PDB entry 1LB2 | X-ray diffraction, 3.10 A resolution | chains K and A of the 5 polymer chains in the assembly

# Chain K
Molecule: 20-nt DNA strand
Sequence (20 nucleotides; each row starts with the number of its first residue; the depositors numbered this strand downwards along its sequence, so these rows (ascending numbers) run in the REVERSE of the deposited 5'-to-3' order):
    14 TAGTGTAAAATCCTTTTTTC

# Chain A
Molecule: Catabolite gene activator protein
Organism: Escherichia coli
UniProt: P0ACJ8 (CRP_ECOLI); residues 1-209 here correspond to UniProt positions 2-210 (UniProt number = residue number + 1)
Sequence (209 residues; numbered 1 to 209; the number before each row is that of its first residue):
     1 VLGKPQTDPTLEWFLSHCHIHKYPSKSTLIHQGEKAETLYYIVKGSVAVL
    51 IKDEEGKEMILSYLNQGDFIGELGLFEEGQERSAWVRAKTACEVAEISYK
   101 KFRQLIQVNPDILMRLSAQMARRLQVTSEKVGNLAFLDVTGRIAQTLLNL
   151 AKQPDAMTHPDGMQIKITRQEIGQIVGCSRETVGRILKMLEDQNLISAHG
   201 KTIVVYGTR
Disordered / not traced: 1-8
Residues lining bound ligands: adenosine-3',5'-cyclic-monophosphate (CMP): Ile-30, Ala-36, Val-49, Leu-61, Ser-62, Leu-64, Phe-69, Ile-70, Gly-71, Glu-72, Leu-73, Gly-74, Glu-81, Arg-82, Ser-83, Ala-84, Val-86, Tyr-99, Arg-123, Leu-124, Thr-127, Ser-128

# Chain K / chain A interface
Contacting residue pairs - 15 pairs, chain K then chain A:
  DG16(K) / Arg-185(A)  hydrogen bond to the base
  DT17(K) / Arg-180(A)  base contact
  DT17(K) / Glu-181(A)  base contact
  DT17(K) / Arg-185(A)  base contact
  DT17(K) / Lys-188(A)  salt bridge to the phosphate
  DG18(K) / Arg-169(A)  salt bridge to the phosphate
  DG18(K) / Arg-180(A)  hydrogen bond to the base
  DG18(K) / Gly-184(A)  phosphate contact
  DG18(K) / Lys-188(A)  sugar contact
  DT19(K) / Thr-168(A)  phosphate contact
  DT19(K) / Arg-169(A)  salt bridge to the phosphate
  DT19(K) / Gln-170(A)  hydrogen bond to the phosphate
  DT19(K) / Arg-180(A)  base contact
  DA20(K) / Thr-168(A)  phosphate contact
  DA20(K) / Gln-170(A)  hydrogen bond to the phosphate
Other interface residues (no listed pair), chain K (6 interface residues in all): DA15

# Summary
6 residues of chain K face 8 of chain A across their interface; the contacts include 4 hydrogen bonds and 3
salt bridges. Polar contacts include DG16(K)/Arg-185(A), DG18(K)/Arg-180(A) and DT19(K)/Gln-170(A). Ligands of
chain A: adenosine-3',5'-cyclic-monophosphate.
Here chain K is a 20-nt DNA strand and chain A is Catabolite gene activator protein (Escherichia coli). Entry
1LB2 (Structure of the E. coli alpha C-terminal domain of RNA polymerase in complex with CAP and ...) was
determined by X-ray diffraction.
